1EYI - chain A; structure by X-ray diffraction, 2.32 A resolution.

# Chain A
Molecule: Fructose-1,6-bisphosphatase
Source organism: Sus scrofa
Notes: EC 3.1.3.11
UniProtKB: P00636 (F16P_PIG); residue numbers follow UniProt; this construct covers 1-337
Chain sequence (337 residues; numbered 1 to 337; the number before each row is that of its first residue):
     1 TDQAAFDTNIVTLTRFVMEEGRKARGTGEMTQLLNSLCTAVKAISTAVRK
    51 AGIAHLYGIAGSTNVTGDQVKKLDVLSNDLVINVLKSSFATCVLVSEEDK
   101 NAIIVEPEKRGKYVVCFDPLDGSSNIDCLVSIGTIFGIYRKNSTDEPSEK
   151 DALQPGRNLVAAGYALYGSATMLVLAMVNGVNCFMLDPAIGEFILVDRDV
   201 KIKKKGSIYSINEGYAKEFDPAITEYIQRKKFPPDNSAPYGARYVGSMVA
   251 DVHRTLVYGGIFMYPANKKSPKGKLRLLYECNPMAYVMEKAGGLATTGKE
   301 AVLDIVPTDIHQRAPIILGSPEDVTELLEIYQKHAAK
Not modelled in the structure: 1-6
Bound ions: Mg2+ site 1: Glu97, Asp118, Leu120 (together with phosphate ion); Mg2+ site 2: Asp118, Asp121, Glu280 (together with 6-O-phosphono-beta-D-fructofuranose, phosphate ion)
Residues lining bound ligands: 6-O-phosphono-beta-D-fructofuranose (F6P): Asp118, Asp121, Gly122, Ser123, Asn212, Tyr215, Arg243, Tyr244, Gly246, Ser247, Met248, Phe262, Tyr264, Lys274, Leu275, Arg276, Glu280

# In short
Bound to chain A: 6-O-phosphono-beta-D-fructofuranose. Glu97, Asp118 and Leu120 form the Mg2+ site 1. Asp118,
Asp121 and Glu280 form the Mg2+ site 2.
Chain A is Fructose-1,6-bisphosphatase (Sus scrofa); the structure, Fructose-1,6-bisphosphatase complex with
magnesium, fructose-6-phosphate and phosphate (R-state), was determined by X-ray diffraction, deposited
together with 1EYJ and 1EYK.
